6UVV - chain A; structure by X-ray diffraction, 1.63 A resolution.

[Chain A]
Name: Beta-secretase 1
Organism: Homo sapiens
Notes: EC 3.4.23.46
UniProtKB: P56817 (BACE1_HUMAN); residues -47 to 393 here correspond to UniProt positions 14-454 (UniProt number = residue number + 61)
Sequence (442 residues; row label = number of the first residue in the row; numbers below 1 keep their minus sign (Met-48 is residue -48)):
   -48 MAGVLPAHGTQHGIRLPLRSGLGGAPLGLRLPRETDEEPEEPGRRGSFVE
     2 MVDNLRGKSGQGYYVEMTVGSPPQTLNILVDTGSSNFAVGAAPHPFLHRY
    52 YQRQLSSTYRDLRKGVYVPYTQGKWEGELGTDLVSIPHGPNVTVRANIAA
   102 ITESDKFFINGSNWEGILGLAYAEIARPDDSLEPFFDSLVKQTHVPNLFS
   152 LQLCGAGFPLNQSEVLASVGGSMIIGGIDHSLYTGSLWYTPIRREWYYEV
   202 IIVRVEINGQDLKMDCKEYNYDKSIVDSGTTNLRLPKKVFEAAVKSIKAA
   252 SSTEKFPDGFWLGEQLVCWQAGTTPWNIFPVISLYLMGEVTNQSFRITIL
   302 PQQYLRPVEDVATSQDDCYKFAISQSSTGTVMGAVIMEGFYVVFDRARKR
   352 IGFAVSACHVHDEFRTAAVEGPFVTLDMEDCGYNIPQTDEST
Unresolved in the structure: -48 to -8, 386-393
Construct notes: initiating methionine (-48)
Disulfide bonds: Cys155-Cys359, Cys217-Cys382, Cys269-Cys319
Small-molecule neighbours: QJV ((1R,2R)-2-[(4aS,7aR)-2-amino-4a,5-dihydro-4H-furo[3,4-d][1,3]thiazin-7a(7H)-yl]-N-butylcyclopropane-1-carboxamide): Ser10, Gly11, Gln12, Gly13, Leu30, Asp32, Gly34, Ser35, Tyr71, Phe108, Ile110, Trp115, Ile118, Asp228, Ser229, Gly230, Thr231, Thr232
Curated features (UniProtKB/Swiss-Prot):
  - active site: Asp32, Asp228
  - modified residue (N6-acetyllysine): Lys65, Lys214, Lys218, Lys224, Lys238, Lys239, Lys246
  - glycosylation (N-linked (GlcNAc...) asparagine): Asn92, Asn111, Asn162, Asn293

[Summary]
Chain A binds compound QJV. Curated annotation (UniProt) lists active-site residues Asp32 and Asp228.
Chain A is Beta-secretase 1 (Homo sapiens); the structure, BACE-1 in complex with compound #17, was determined
by X-ray diffraction together with 6UVP, 6UVY, 6UWP and 6UWV from the same study.
